5KL5 - chains A and C of the 3 polymer chains in the assembly; structure by X-ray diffraction, 2.29 A resolution.

Chain A:
Name: Wilms tumor protein
Organism: Homo sapiens
Reference sequence: P19544 (WT1_HUMAN), isoform P19544-2; residues 350-437 here correspond to UniProt positions 333-420 (UniProt number = residue number - 17)
Amino-acid sequence (93 residues; row label = number of the first residue in the row):
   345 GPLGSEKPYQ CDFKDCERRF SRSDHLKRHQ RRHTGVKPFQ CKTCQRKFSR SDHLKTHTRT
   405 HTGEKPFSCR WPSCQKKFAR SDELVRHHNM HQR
Not modelled in the structure: 345-348, 437
Sequence notes: expression tag (345-349); engineered mutation His369 (Gln352 in P19544)
Metal / ion sites: Zn2+ site 1: Cys355, Cys360, His373, His377; Zn2+ site 2: Cys385, Cys388, His401, His405; Zn2+ site 3: Cys413, Cys418, His431, His435
What the authors report for this chain:
  - binding site for the 11-nt DNA strand: Arg366, His369, Arg372
  - conformationally variable residues: Arg366

Chain C:
Molecule: 11-nt DNA strand
Sequence (11 nucleotides; numbered 1 to 11; the number before each row is that of its first residue):
     1 TACGCCCACG C
Modified positions: 5CM (5-methyl-2'-deoxy-cytidine-5'-monophosphate) at position 3

Interface between chain A and chain C:
Residue-residue contacts - 14 pairs, chain A then chain C:
  Arg366(A) - DT1(C)  base contact
  Arg366(A) - DA2(C)  base contact
  Ser367(A) - DT1(C)  base contact
  Asp368(A) - DT1(C)  base contact
  Asp368(A) - 5CM_3(C)  hydrogen bond to the base
  Arg372(A) - DG4(C)  hydrogen bond to the base
  Arg394(A) - DC5(C)  base contact
  Asp396(A) - DC5(C)  hydrogen bond to the base
  Lys399(A) - DC5(C)  salt bridge to the phosphate
  Phe411(A) - DC6(C)  phosphate contact
  Arg424(A) - DA8(C)  base contact
  Ser425(A) - DC6(C)  phosphate contact
  Asp426(A) - DA8(C)  hydrogen bond to the base
  Val429(A) - DC7(C)  phosphate contact
Also at the interface, not in a pair above, chain A (15 interface residues in all): Lys371, Ser395, Arg430
Also at the interface, not in a pair above, chain C (10 interface residues in all): DC9, DG10

In short:
Chain A and chain C form an interface of 15 and 10 residues respectively; the contacts include 4 hydrogen
bonds and 1 salt bridge. Polar contacts include Asp368(A)-5CM_3(C), Arg372(A)-DG4(C) and Asp396(A)-DC5(C).
From the paper: a binding site for the 11-nt DNA strand at Arg366(A), His369(A) and Arg372(A); conformational
variability at Arg366(A).
Chain A is Wilms tumor protein (Homo sapiens) and chain C is an 11-nt DNA strand; the structure, Wilms Tumor
Protein (WT1) ZnF2-4 Q369H in complex with carboxylated DNA, was determined by X-ray diffraction, deposited
together with 5KL2, 5KL3, 5KL4, 5KL6 and 5KL7.
